2AM3 - chain A; structure by X-ray diffraction, 1.80 A resolution.

# Chain A
Molecule: Alpha-1,3-mannosyl-glycoprotein 2-beta-N-acetylglucosaminyltransferase
Source organism: Oryctolagus cuniculus
Notes: EC 2.4.1.101
Reference sequence: P27115 (MGAT1_RABIT); numbering as in UniProt (aligned over 106-447)
Sequence (342 residues; each row starts with the number of its first residue):
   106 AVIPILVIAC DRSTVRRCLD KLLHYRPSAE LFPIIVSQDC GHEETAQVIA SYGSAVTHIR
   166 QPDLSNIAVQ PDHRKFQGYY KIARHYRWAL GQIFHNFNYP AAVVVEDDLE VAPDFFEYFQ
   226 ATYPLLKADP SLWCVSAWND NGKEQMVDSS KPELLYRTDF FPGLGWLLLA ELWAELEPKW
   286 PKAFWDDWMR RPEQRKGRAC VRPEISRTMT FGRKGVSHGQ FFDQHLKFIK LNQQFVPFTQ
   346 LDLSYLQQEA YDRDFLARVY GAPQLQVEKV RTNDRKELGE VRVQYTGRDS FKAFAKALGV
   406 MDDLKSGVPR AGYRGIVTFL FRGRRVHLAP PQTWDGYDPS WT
Disulfide bonds: C115-C145, C239-C305
Bound ions: Mn2+: D213 (together with uridine-5'-diphosphate-glucose)
Residues lining bound ligands: uridine-5'-diphosphate-glucose (UPG): I113, A114, C115, R117, D144, C145, Y184, K186, I187, H190, Y191, E211, D212, D213, L269, F289, W290, D291, G320, V321, S322

# Summary
Bound to chain A: uridine-5'-diphosphate-glucose.
Chain A is Alpha-1,3-mannosyl-glycoprotein 2-beta-N-acetylglucosaminyltransferase (Oryctolagus cuniculus); the
structure, Crystal Structure of N-Acetylglucosaminyltransferase I in Complex with UDP-Glucose, was determined
by X-ray diffraction, deposited together with 2AM4, 2AM5 and 2APC.
